8BFK - chains A and H of the 18 polymer chains in the assembly; structure by electron microscopy, 3.00 A resolution.

== Chain A (and H) ==
Molecule: Putative virion structural protein
Source organism: Klebsiella phage vB_KpM_FBKp24
Notes: chain H of this document is another copy of the same molecule, construct and numbering; everything in this record applies to it too
Reference sequence: A0A7U0GBC4 (A0A7U0GBC4_9CAUD); numbering as in UniProt (aligned over 2-291)
Amino-acid sequence (290 residues; row label = number of the first residue in the row):
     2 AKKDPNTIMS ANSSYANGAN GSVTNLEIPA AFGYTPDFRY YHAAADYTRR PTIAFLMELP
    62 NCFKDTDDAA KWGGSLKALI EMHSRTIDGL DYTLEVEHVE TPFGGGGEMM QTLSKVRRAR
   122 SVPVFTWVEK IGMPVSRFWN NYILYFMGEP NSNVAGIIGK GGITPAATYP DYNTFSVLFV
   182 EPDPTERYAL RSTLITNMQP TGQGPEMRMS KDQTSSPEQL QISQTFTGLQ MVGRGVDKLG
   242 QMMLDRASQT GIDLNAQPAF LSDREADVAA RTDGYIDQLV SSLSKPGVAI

== How chain A and chain H interact ==
Contacting residue pairs - 19 pairs, chain A then chain H:
  Arg-86(A) with Pro-103(H)
  Gln-214(A) with Lys-116(H), hydrogen bond (backbone-side chain)
  Thr-215(A) with Arg-118(H), hydrogen bond (backbone-side chain)
  Ser-216(A) with Lys-116(H); Arg-118(H)
  Ser-217(A) with Glu-98(H), hydrogen bond; Ser-115(H); Arg-118(H)
  Pro-218(A) with Ser-115(H), hydrogen bond (backbone-side chain)
  Gln-220(A) with Val-100(H); Glu-101(H), hydrogen bond (side chain-backbone); Thr-102(H), hydrogen bond
  Tyr-276(A) with Gly-34(H); Tyr-35(H)
  Gln-279(A) with Pro-30(H); Ala-31(H); Thr-36(H)
  Leu-280(A) with Tyr-35(H), hydrophobic
  Ser-283(A) with Arg-40(H), hydrogen bond (backbone-side chain)
Also at the interface, not in a pair above, chain A (13 interface residues in all): Asp-274, Leu-284
Also at the interface, not in a pair above, chain H (16 interface residues in all): Glu-28, Asp-38

== Summary ==
13 residues of chain A face 16 of chain H across their interface, with 7 hydrogen bonds. Among the polar pairs
are Gln-214(A)/Lys-116(H), Thr-215(A)/Arg-118(H) and Ser-217(A)/Glu-98(H).
Chain A and chain H are both Putative virion structural protein (Klebsiella phage vB_KpM_FBKp24); the
structure, Jumbo Phage phi-kp24 tail inner tube, was determined by electron microscopy together with 8AU1 and
8BFL from the same study.
